PDB entry 8IVP | X-ray diffraction, 1.93 A resolution | chains A and B of the 4 polymer chains in the assembly

== Chain A (and B) ==
Molecule: Branched chain amino acid: 2-keto-4-methylthiobutyrate aminotransferase
From: Mycolicibacterium vanbaalenii (strain DSM 7251 / JCM 13017 / BCRC 16820 / KCTC 9966 / NRRL B-24157 / PYR-1)
Notes: EC 2.6.1.-; chain B of this document is another copy of the same molecule, construct and numbering; everything in this record applies to it too
Reference sequence: A1TDP1 (A1TDP1_MYCVP); residue numbers follow UniProt; this construct covers 1-337
Chain sequence (337 residues; numbered 1 to 337; the number before each row is that of its first residue):
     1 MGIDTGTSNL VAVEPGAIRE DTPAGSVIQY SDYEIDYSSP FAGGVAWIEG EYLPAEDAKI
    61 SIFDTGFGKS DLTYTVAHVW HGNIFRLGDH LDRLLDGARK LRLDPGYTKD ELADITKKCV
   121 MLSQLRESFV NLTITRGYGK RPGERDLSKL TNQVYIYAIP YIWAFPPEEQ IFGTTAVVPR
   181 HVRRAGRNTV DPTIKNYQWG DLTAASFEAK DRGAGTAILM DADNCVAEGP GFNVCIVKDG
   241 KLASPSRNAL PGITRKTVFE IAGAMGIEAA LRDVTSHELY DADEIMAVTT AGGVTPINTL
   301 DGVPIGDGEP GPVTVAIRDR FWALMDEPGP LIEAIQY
Unresolved in the structure: 1-16 (chain B: 1-15)
Construct notes: engineered mutation Lys69 (His in A1TDP1), Pro105 (Ser in A1TDP1), Met121 (Ser in A1TDP1), Pro142 (Lys in A1TDP1), Arg145 (Lys in A1TDP1), Asn152 (His in A1TDP1), Ile162 (Leu in A1TDP1), Glu168 (Ala in A1TDP1), Gly215 (Arg in A1TDP1)
Modified / non-standard residues: Lys195 ((2S)-2-amino-6-[[3-hydroxy-2-methyl-5-(phosphonooxymethyl)pyridin-4-yl]methylideneamino]hexanoic acid; LLP)
Small-molecule neighbours: D-fructose (FUD): Tyr74, Val76, Phe129, Ile162, Ala164, Lys195, Trp199, Gly231, Thr289, Thr290, Ala291
What the authors report for this chain:
  - catalytic residues: Lys195
  - binding site for D-fructose: Arg145
  - mutagenesis - K69R (2-fold): increased catalytic activity

== Chain A / chain B interface ==
Pairs across the interface (73):
  Ile48(A) - Ile62(B)  hydrophobic
  Ala55(A) - Phe63(B)
  Glu56(A) - Arg141(B)
  Ala58(A) - Ser61(B)
  Ala58(A) - Ile62(B)  hydrogen bond (backbone-backbone)
  Lys59(A) - Glu49(B)  salt bridge
  Lys59(A) - Lys59(B)
  Lys59(A) - Ile60(B)
  Ile60(A) - Lys59(B)
  Ile60(A) - Ile60(B)  hydrogen bond (backbone-backbone)
  Ile60(A) - Ile62(B)  hydrophobic
  Ile60(A) - Phe67(B)  hydrophobic
  Ser61(A) - Ala58(B)
  Ile62(A) - Ile48(B)  hydrophobic
  Ile62(A) - Ala58(B)  hydrogen bond (backbone-backbone)
  Ile62(A) - Ile60(B)  hydrophobic
  Ile62(A) - Tyr155(B)  hydrophobic
  Phe63(A) - Ala55(B)
  Phe63(A) - Tyr157(B)  hydrophobic
  Gly66(A) - Phe67(B)
  Phe67(A) - Ile60(B)  hydrophobic
  Phe67(A) - Gly66(B)
  Phe67(A) - Leu72(B)  hydrophobic
  Phe67(A) - Tyr197(B)
  Gly68(A) - Tyr197(B)
  Lys69(A) - Tyr197(B)
  Lys69(A) - Trp199(B)
  Ser70(A) - Tyr197(B)  hydrogen bond (backbone-backbone)
  Asp71(A) - Thr203(B)
  Leu72(A) - Phe67(B)  hydrophobic
  Arg102(A) - Phe207(B)
  Arg102(A) - Asp211(B)  salt bridge
  Arg136(A) - Phe207(B)
  Arg141(A) - Gly16(B)
  Gly143(A) - Ile159(B)
  Gly143(A) - Ile162(B)
  Leu147(A) - Phe207(B)  hydrophobic
  Tyr155(A) - Ile62(B)  hydrophobic
  Tyr157(A) - Phe63(B)  hydrophobic
  Ile159(A) - Pro142(B)
  Ile159(A) - Gly143(B)
  Ile162(A) - Gly143(B)
  His181(A) - Asn188(B)
  Val182(A) - Asn188(B)
  Arg183(A) - Asn188(B)  hydrogen bond (backbone-backbone)
  Arg183(A) - Thr189(B)
  Ala185(A) - Thr189(B)
  Asn188(A) - His181(B)
  Asn188(A) - Val182(B)
  Asn188(A) - Arg183(B)  hydrogen bond (backbone-backbone)
  Thr189(A) - Arg183(B)
  Thr189(A) - Arg184(B)
  Thr189(A) - Ala185(B)
  Thr189(A) - Gly200(B)
  Thr189(A) - Asp201(B)
  Val190(A) - Asp201(B)
  Tyr197(A) - Phe67(B)
  Tyr197(A) - Gly68(B)
  Tyr197(A) - Lys69(B)
  Tyr197(A) - Ser70(B)  hydrogen bond (backbone-backbone)
  Gln198(A) - Gln198(B)
  Gln198(A) - Trp199(B)  hydrogen bond (side chain-backbone)
  Gln198(A) - Gly200(B)  hydrogen bond (side chain-backbone)
  Trp199(A) - Lys69(B)  hydrogen bond (backbone-backbone)
  Trp199(A) - Gln198(B)  hydrogen bond (backbone-side chain)
  Gly200(A) - Thr189(B)
  Gly200(A) - Gln198(B)  hydrogen bond (backbone-side chain)
  Asp201(A) - Thr189(B)  hydrogen bond (backbone-backbone)
  Asp201(A) - Val190(B)
  Phe207(A) - Arg102(B)
  Phe207(A) - Arg136(B)
  Phe207(A) - Leu147(B)  hydrophobic
  Asp211(A) - Arg102(B)  salt bridge
Other interface residues (no listed pair), chain A (46 interface residues in all): Leu101, Phe129, Thr133, Thr135, Pro142, Arg184, Thr203
Other interface residues (no listed pair), chain B (47 interface residues in all): Asp71, Leu101, Thr133, Thr135, Arg145

== Overview ==
The interface between chain A and chain B involves 46 residues on one side and 47 on the other, with 13
hydrogen bonds and 3 salt bridges. Among the polar pairs are Lys59(A)-Glu49(B), Arg102(A)-Asp211(B) and
Gln198(A)-Trp199(B). Chain A binds D-fructose. The paper reports the catalytic residue Lys195(A); K69R of
chain A increases catalytic activity.
Chain A and chain B are both Branched chain amino acid: 2-keto-4-methylthiobutyrate aminotransferase
(Mycolicibacterium vanbaalenii (strain DSM 7251 / JCM 13017 / BCRC 16820 / KCTC 9966 / NRRL B-24157 / PYR-1));
the structure, Crystal structure of MV in complex with LLP and FRU from Mycobacterium vanbaalenii, was
determined by X-ray diffraction, deposited together with 8IOZ and 8ISC.
